Entry 8AB1 (X-ray diffraction, 2.77 A resolution); this record covers chains C and E of the 4 polymer chains in the assembly.

== Chain C ==
Molecule: Type II secretion system protein M
From: Klebsiella oxytoca
UniProt: A0A8B2TA77 (A0A8B2TA77_KLEOX); residues 6-79 here correspond to UniProt positions 84-157 (UniProt number = residue number + 78)
Sequence (74 residues; row label = number of the first residue in the row):
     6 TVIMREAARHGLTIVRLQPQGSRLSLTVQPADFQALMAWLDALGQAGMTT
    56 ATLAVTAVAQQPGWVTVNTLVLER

== Chain E ==
Molecule: Type II secretion system protein L
From: Klebsiella oxytoca
UniProt: A0A8B2T914 (A0A8B2T914_KLEOX); residues 7-86 here correspond to UniProt positions 317-396 (UniProt number = residue number + 310)
Sequence (80 residues; row label = number of the first residue in the row):
     7 PALISRLGALQQIIDDTPGIRLRTLSFDAARNALQLEISAVSSQALEQFS
    57 QRARARFRVQTGEMKPRADGIEGRLTLEGA
Construct notes: conflict Ala86 (Asn396 in A0A8B2T914)

== Chain C / chain E interface ==
Contacting residue pairs (18; chain C residue first):
  Phe38(C) with Gln57(E); Arg60(E); Arg73(E)
  Met42(C) with Gln57(E); Arg73(E), hydrogen bond
  Ala43(C) with Gln57(E)
  Asp46(C) with Gln57(E), hydrogen bond
  Thr54(C) with Gln50(E), hydrogen bond
  Ala56(C) with Ile77(E)
  Thr57(C) with Asp75(E)
  Leu58(C) with Arg73(E); Ala74(E); Asp75(E), hydrogen bond (backbone-backbone)
  Ala59(C) with Arg73(E)
  Val60(C) with Pro72(E); Arg73(E), hydrogen bond (backbone-backbone)
  Ala62(C) with Met70(E); Lys71(E), hydrogen bond (backbone-backbone)
Other interface residues (no listed pair), chain C (15 interface residues in all): Gln39, Gly49, Thr55, Thr61
Other interface residues (no listed pair), chain E (11 interface residues in all): Gly76

== In short ==
The interface between chain C and chain E involves 15 residues on one side and 11 on the other, with 6
hydrogen bonds. Among the polar pairs are Met42(C)-Arg73(E), Asp46(C)-Gln57(E) and Thr54(C)-Gln50(E).
Here chain C is Type II secretion system protein M and chain E is Type II secretion system protein L, both
from Klebsiella oxytoca. Entry 8AB1 (Crystal structure of the PulL-PulM C-terminal domain heterocomplex) was
determined by X-ray diffraction.
